6UT7 - chains A and G of the 14 polymer chains in the assembly; structure by electron microscopy, 4.26 A resolution (low resolution: residue-level contacts below are approximate; hydrogen-bond / salt-bridge calls are withheld).

# Chain A
Protein: GTPase subunit of restriction endonuclease
Source organism: Thermococcus gammatolerans
Reference sequence: C5A3Z3 (C5A3Z3_THEGJ); residues 186-613 here = UniProt positions 186-613
Amino-acid sequence (428 residues; numbered 186 to 613; the number before each row is that of its first residue):
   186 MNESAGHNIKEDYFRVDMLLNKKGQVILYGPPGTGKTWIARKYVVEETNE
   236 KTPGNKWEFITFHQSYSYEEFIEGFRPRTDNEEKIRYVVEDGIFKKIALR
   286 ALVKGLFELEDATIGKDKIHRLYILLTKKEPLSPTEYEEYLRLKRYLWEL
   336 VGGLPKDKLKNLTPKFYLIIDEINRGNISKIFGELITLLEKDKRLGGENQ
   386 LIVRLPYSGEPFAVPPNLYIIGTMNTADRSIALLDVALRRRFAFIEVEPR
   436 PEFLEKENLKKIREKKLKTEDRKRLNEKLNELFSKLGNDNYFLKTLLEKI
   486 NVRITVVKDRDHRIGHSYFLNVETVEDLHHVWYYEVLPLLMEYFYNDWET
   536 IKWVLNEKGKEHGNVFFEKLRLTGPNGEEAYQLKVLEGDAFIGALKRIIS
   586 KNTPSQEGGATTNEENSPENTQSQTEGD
Unresolved in the structure: 186-194, 585-613
Ion coordination: Mg2+: Thr222, Asp356 (together with GDP)
Small-molecule neighbours: GDP (guanosine-5'-diphosphate): Pro216, Pro217, Gly218, Thr219, Gly220, Lys221, Thr222, Trp223, Phe438, Ile447, Lys450, Lys451, His501, Ser502, Leu505
What the authors report for this chain:
  - mutagenesis - R360A, R414A, D420A, R424A, E527A, Y530A: increased catalytic activity
  - mutagenesis - K221A, T222A, D356A, N410A, D413A, R425A, R426A: decreased catalytic activity
  - mutagenesis - W223A, D356A, R425A, R426A: decreased stability
  - mutagenesis - W223A: abolished catalytic activity
  - mutagenesis - N410A, D413A: abolished catalytic activity with McrBC 5-methylcytosine restriction system component (chain G)
  - mutagenesis - E375A, D377A, K378A: unchanged catalytic activity

# Chain G
Protein: McrBC 5-methylcytosine restriction system component
Source organism: Thermococcus gammatolerans
Reference sequence: C5A3Z2 (C5A3Z2_THEGJ); residues 1-458 here = UniProt positions 1-458
Amino-acid sequence (458 residues; each row starts with the number of its first residue):
     1 MPRLTTITLYEHDEKRYRDIAGDKKAIQDALIKLNKQFKKDFKKLDRSED
    51 NSDTEDTIDESKGVVEVYANKIKARHYVGFAAVDNVFLQILPKVFKPKKE
   101 QTQETQEDTWEPILAFIRMLDMAYGLKIKDHDLAYLQGRNLRPNLYEVFI
   151 YLFAKSLWSEVQRGYHREYVEVHREEKFLRGKLLMSRQIRKLPHQLNTFS
   201 VEVHELIEDNLLNRIFYASVREALRRTTWGLNRKLLGELMLAFDGITPIH
   251 LRTEHFERVHFTRLNERFRRPFELAKLLFMPASGKGRSREVSGFFVDMNK
   301 LFERFIERVLVRNLPPEYKLFYQESYPFLKNQNGSSQKPDYVVRKGNTPV
   351 VVLDAKYRELKERIPSSDMLRQLYVYSRIWGYKTSHENDSKPPAVIVIPS
   401 SSTYNQGLPDKPLEFEFFDERKLFIVAYNMDYVKTGAIFKADKNFRRSLN
   451 NIIGKLNT
Unresolved in the structure: 1-4, 99-106, 281-289, 329-334, 381-392, 454-458
What the authors report for this chain:
  - mutagenesis - R263A: abolished catalytic activity
  - mutagenesis - R263K: decreased catalytic activity on stimulatory effect
  - catalytic residues: Asp340, Asp354, Lys356 (proposed by the authors, not directly observed)

# Chain A / chain G interface
Pairs across the interface (17; chain A residue first):
  Glu254(A) - Asn197(G)
  Phe260(A) - Asn197(G)
  Pro262(A) - His194(G)
  Ile270(A) - Pro193(G)
  Ile270(A) - His194(G)
  Tyr272(A) - Pro193(G)
  Tyr272(A) - His194(G)
  Tyr272(A) - Gln195(G)
  Tyr272(A) - Leu196(G)
  Tyr272(A) - Asn197(G)
  Tyr392(A) - Lys177(G)
  Leu418(A) - Tyr217(G)
  Leu418(A) - Pro248(G)
  Tyr530(A) - His250(G)
  Asn561(A) - Lys40(G)
  Gly562(A) - Lys36(G)
  Gly562(A) - Lys40(G)
Also at the interface, not in a pair above, chain A (11 interface residues in all): Tyr253
Also at the interface, not in a pair above, chain G (13 interface residues in all): Thr198, Arg221

# Summary
11 residues of chain A face 13 of chain G across their interface. Bound to chain A: GDP. Thr222(A) and
Asp356(A) coordinate Mg2+. From the paper: catalytic residues Asp340(G), Asp354(G) and Lys356(G); K221A, T222A
and D356A of chain A, among others, reduce catalytic activity; 19 substitutions were tested in all.
Here chain A is GTPase subunit of restriction endonuclease and chain G is McrBC 5-methylcytosine restriction
system component, both from Thermococcus gammatolerans. Entry 6UT7 (Fitted model for the tetradecameric
assembly of Thermococcus gammatolerans McrB AAA+ hexamers with bound McrC) was determined by electron
microscopy together with 6UT3, 6UT4, 6UT5, 6UT6 and 6UT8 from the same study.
